Entry 5EUE (X-ray diffraction, 2.83 A resolution); this record covers chains A and B.

Chain A (and B):
Molecule: Putative sphingosine-1-phosphate lyase
From: Symbiobacterium thermophilum (strain T / IAM 14863)
Notes: chain B of this document is another copy of the same molecule, construct and numbering; everything in this record applies to it too
UniProt: Q67PY4 (Q67PY4_SYMTH); residues 2-507 here = UniProt positions 2-507
Sequence (514 residues; numbered 0 to 513; the number before each row is that of its first residue; numbering starts at 0):
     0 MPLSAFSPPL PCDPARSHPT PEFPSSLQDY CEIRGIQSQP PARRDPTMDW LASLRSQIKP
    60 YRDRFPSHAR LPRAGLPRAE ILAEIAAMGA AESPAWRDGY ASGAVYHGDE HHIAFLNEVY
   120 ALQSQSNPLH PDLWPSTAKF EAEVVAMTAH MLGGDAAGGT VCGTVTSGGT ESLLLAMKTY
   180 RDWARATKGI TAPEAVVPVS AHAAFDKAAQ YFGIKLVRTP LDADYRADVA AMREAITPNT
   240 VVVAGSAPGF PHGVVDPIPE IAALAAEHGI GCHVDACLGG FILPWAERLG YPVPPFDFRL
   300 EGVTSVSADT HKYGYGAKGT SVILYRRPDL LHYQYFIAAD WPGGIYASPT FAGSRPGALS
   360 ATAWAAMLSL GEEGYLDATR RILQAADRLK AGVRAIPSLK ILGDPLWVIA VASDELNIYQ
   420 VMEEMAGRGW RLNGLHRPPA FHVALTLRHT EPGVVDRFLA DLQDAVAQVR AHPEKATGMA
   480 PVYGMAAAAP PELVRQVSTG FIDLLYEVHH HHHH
Disordered / not traced: 0-56, 508-513 (chain B: 0-59, 509-513)
Differences from the reference sequence: initiating methionine (0); expression tag (1, 508-513); engineered mutation Phe249 (Tyr in Q67PY4), Ile344 (Leu in Q67PY4), Ala346 (Phe in Q67PY4), Ser497 (Leu in Q67PY4)
Modified residues: Lys311 ((2S)-2-amino-6-[[3-hydroxy-2-methyl-5-(phosphonooxymethyl)pyridin-4-yl]methylideneamino]hexanoic acid; LLP)
Ligand contacts:
  - 5S5 (N-[(1S)-2-[(4-methoxy-2,5-dimethyl-phenyl)methylamino]-1-phenyl-ethyl]-5-methyl-1,2-oxazole-3-carboxamide), molecule 1: Pro127, Leu128, Pro130, Trp340, Gly342, Ile344, Tyr345, Ala346
  - 5S5, molecule 2: Phe249, Met478, Val481, Val496, Ser497, Phe500, Leu504

Chain A / chain B interface:
Contacting residue pairs (296; chain A residue first):
  Ile57(A) - Pro130(B)
  Ile57(A) - Asp131(B)
  Ile57(A) - Pro134(B)
  Pro59(A) - Pro134(B)
  Tyr60(A) - Pro134(B)
  Tyr60(A) - Ser135(B)
  Pro65(A) - Lys138(B)
  Ser66(A) - Glu142(B)
  His67(A) - Glu142(B)  hydrogen bond (backbone-side chain)
  His67(A) - Met146(B)
  His67(A) - Leu367(B)
  Ala68(A) - Ala145(B)
  Ala68(A) - Met146(B)
  Ala68(A) - His149(B)
  Arg69(A) - Met146(B)
  Arg69(A) - His149(B)  hydrogen bond
  Arg69(A) - Asp154(B)  salt bridge
  Leu70(A) - Met146(B)
  Leu70(A) - Trp284(B)  hydrophobic
  Leu70(A) - Met366(B)
  Leu70(A) - Tyr374(B)  hydrophobic
  Pro71(A) - Leu367(B)
  Pro71(A) - Gly370(B)
  Pro71(A) - Glu371(B)  hydrogen bond (backbone-backbone)
  Arg72(A) - Gly370(B)
  Arg72(A) - Glu371(B)  hydrogen bond (backbone-backbone)
  Arg72(A) - Glu372(B)  salt bridge
  Ala73(A) - Glu372(B)
  Gly74(A) - Leu367(B)
  Gly74(A) - Ser368(B)
  Gly74(A) - Leu369(B)
  Leu75(A) - Leu367(B)  hydrogen bond (backbone-backbone)
  Leu75(A) - Ser368(B)
  Arg77(A) - His110(B)  hydrogen bond (side chain-backbone)
  Arg77(A) - His111(B)
  Arg77(A) - Phe114(B)
  Ile80(A) - Phe114(B)  hydrophobic
  Ile80(A) - Ala364(B)
  Ile80(A) - Leu367(B)
  Ile80(A) - Ser368(B)
  Leu81(A) - Phe114(B)  hydrophobic
  Leu81(A) - Glu117(B)
  Leu81(A) - Val118(B)  hydrophobic
  Leu81(A) - Leu121(B)
  Ile84(A) - Val118(B)  hydrophobic
  Ile84(A) - Leu121(B)  hydrophobic
  Ile84(A) - Gln122(B)
  Ile84(A) - Phe139(B)  hydrophobic
  Ile84(A) - Trp363(B)  hydrophobic
  Ala85(A) - Leu121(B)
  Met87(A) - Ser135(B)
  Met87(A) - Lys138(B)
  Met87(A) - Phe139(B)  hydrophobic
  Glu91(A) - Gln122(B)
  Glu91(A) - Leu132(B)
  Glu91(A) - Trp133(B)
  Glu91(A) - Pro134(B)
  Glu91(A) - Ser135(B)  hydrogen bond
  Ala94(A) - Leu132(B)  hydrophobic
  Trp95(A) - Gln124(B)
  Trp95(A) - Trp133(B)
  Ala103(A) - Leu132(B)  hydrophobic
  Val104(A) - Gln124(B)
  Val104(A) - Trp133(B)  hydrophobic
  His110(A) - Arg77(B)
  His111(A) - Arg77(B)
  Ile112(A) - Ser123(B)
  Ile112(A) - Gln124(B)
  Phe114(A) - Arg77(B)
  Phe114(A) - Ile80(B)  hydrophobic
  Phe114(A) - Leu81(B)  hydrophobic
  Asn116(A) - Tyr119(B)
  Asn116(A) - Ala120(B)
  Asn116(A) - Ser123(B)  hydrogen bond
  Val118(A) - Leu81(B)  hydrophobic
  Tyr119(A) - Asn116(B)
  Tyr119(A) - Tyr119(B)  hydrophobic
  Tyr119(A) - Ala316(B)
  Tyr119(A) - Leu358(B)
  Ala120(A) - Asn116(B)  hydrogen bond (backbone-side chain)
  Leu121(A) - Leu81(B)  hydrophobic
  Leu121(A) - Ile84(B)  hydrophobic
  Gln122(A) - Ile84(B)
  Ser123(A) - Ile112(B)
  Ser123(A) - Asn116(B)  hydrogen bond
  Gln124(A) - Trp95(B)
  Gln124(A) - Val104(B)
  Gln124(A) - Ile112(B)
  His129(A) - Ala103(B)
  Pro130(A) - Phe500(B)  hydrophobic
  Pro130(A) - Leu504(B)  hydrophobic
  Asp131(A) - Arg430(B)  salt bridge
  Leu132(A) - Glu91(B)
  Leu132(A) - Ala103(B)  hydrophobic
  Leu132(A) - Arg430(B)
  Trp133(A) - Glu91(B)
  Trp133(A) - Trp95(B)
  Trp133(A) - Ala103(B)  hydrophobic
  Trp133(A) - Val104(B)  hydrophobic
  Pro134(A) - Tyr60(B)  hydrophobic
  Pro134(A) - Glu91(B)
  Ser135(A) - Tyr60(B)
  Ser135(A) - Met87(B)
  Ser135(A) - Glu91(B)  hydrogen bond
  Ala137(A) - Leu504(B)
  Lys138(A) - Phe64(B)
  Lys138(A) - Pro65(B)  hydrogen bond (side chain-backbone)
  Lys138(A) - Glu83(B)  salt bridge
  Lys138(A) - Met87(B)
  Phe139(A) - Ile84(B)  hydrophobic
  Phe139(A) - Met87(B)  hydrophobic
  Glu140(A) - Tyr505(B)  hydrogen bond
  Ala141(A) - Leu504(B)
  Ala141(A) - Tyr505(B)  hydrophobic
  Ala141(A) - Val507(B)
  Glu142(A) - Ser66(B)
  Glu142(A) - His67(B)  hydrogen bond (side chain-backbone)
  Val144(A) - Tyr505(B)  hydrophobic
  Ala145(A) - Ala68(B)
  Ala145(A) - Val507(B)  hydrophobic
  Met146(A) - His67(B)
  Met146(A) - Ala68(B)
  Met146(A) - Arg69(B)
  Met146(A) - Leu70(B)
  His149(A) - Arg69(B)  hydrogen bond
  Asp154(A) - Arg69(B)  salt bridge
  Gly162(A) - Tyr505(B)
  Thr163(A) - Tyr505(B)
  Val164(A) - Tyr505(B)  hydrogen bond (backbone-side chain)
  Thr169(A) - Phe350(B)
  Thr169(A) - Gly352(B)
  Lys177(A) - Tyr210(B)
  Arg180(A) - Gln209(B)  hydrogen bond (side chain-backbone)
  Arg180(A) - Tyr210(B)  hydrogen bond (side chain-backbone)
  Val198(A) - Trp340(B)
  Val198(A) - Pro341(B)
  Ser199(A) - Trp340(B)  hydrogen bond (backbone-side chain)
  Ala200(A) - Trp340(B)  hydrogen bond (backbone-side chain)
  His201(A) - Trp340(B)
  His201(A) - Tyr345(B)
  Ala202(A) - Phe335(B)
  Ala202(A) - Trp340(B)
  Ala202(A) - Tyr345(B)  hydrophobic
  Asp205(A) - Phe335(B)
  Lys206(A) - Phe335(B)
  Lys206(A) - Ser347(B)  hydrogen bond
  Lys206(A) - Phe350(B)  hydrogen bond (side chain-backbone)
  Lys206(A) - Ala351(B)  hydrogen bond (side chain-backbone)
  Gln209(A) - Arg180(B)  hydrogen bond (backbone-side chain)
  Gln209(A) - Phe335(B)
  Tyr210(A) - Lys177(B)
  Tyr210(A) - Arg180(B)  hydrogen bond (backbone-side chain)
  Tyr210(A) - Tyr210(B)
  Tyr210(A) - Phe211(B)
  Tyr210(A) - Thr349(B)
  Tyr210(A) - Phe350(B)  hydrophobic
  Phe211(A) - Tyr210(B)
  Phe249(A) - Trp340(B)  hydrophobic
  Phe249(A) - Gly342(B)
  Pro250(A) - Gly342(B)
  Trp284(A) - Leu70(B)  hydrophobic
  His310(A) - Ser353(B)
  Lys311(A) - Gly352(B)
  Lys311(A) - Ser353(B)
  Ala316(A) - Tyr119(B)
  Lys317(A) - Asn126(B)
  Lys317(A) - Pro355(B)
  Gly318(A) - Pro355(B)
  His331(A) - Thr498(B)
  His331(A) - Asp502(B)  salt bridge
  Tyr334(A) - Thr498(B)
  Tyr334(A) - Ile501(B)
  Tyr334(A) - Asp502(B)  hydrogen bond
  Phe335(A) - Ala202(B)
  Phe335(A) - Asp205(B)
  Phe335(A) - Lys206(B)
  Phe335(A) - Gln209(B)
  Ile336(A) - Arg494(B)
  Ile336(A) - Ser497(B)
  Ile336(A) - Thr498(B)
  Ala337(A) - Ala202(B)  hydrophobic
  Ala338(A) - His435(B)  hydrogen bond (backbone-side chain)
  Ala338(A) - Val493(B)  hydrophobic
  Asp339(A) - His435(B)
  Asp339(A) - Arg436(B)
  Trp340(A) - Val198(B)
  Trp340(A) - Ser199(B)  hydrogen bond (side chain-backbone)
  Trp340(A) - Ala200(B)  hydrogen bond (side chain-backbone)
  Trp340(A) - His201(B)
  Trp340(A) - Ala202(B)  hydrophobic
  Trp340(A) - Phe249(B)  hydrophobic
  Trp340(A) - Pro250(B)
  Trp340(A) - His435(B)  hydrogen bond (backbone-side chain)
  Pro341(A) - Val198(B)
  Pro341(A) - Leu434(B)
  Pro341(A) - His435(B)  hydrogen bond (backbone-backbone)
  Pro341(A) - Arg436(B)
  Gly342(A) - Phe249(B)
  Gly342(A) - Pro250(B)
  Gly342(A) - Gly433(B)
  Gly342(A) - Leu434(B)
  Gly343(A) - Gly433(B)
  Gly343(A) - His435(B)
  Ile344(A) - His435(B)
  Ile344(A) - Ala485(B)  hydrophobic
  Ile344(A) - Val493(B)  hydrophobic
  Ile344(A) - Ser497(B)
  Tyr345(A) - Thr169(B)
  Tyr345(A) - His201(B)
  Tyr345(A) - Ala202(B)  hydrophobic
  Tyr345(A) - Lys206(B)
  Ala346(A) - Ser497(B)
  Ala346(A) - Ile501(B)  hydrophobic
  Ser347(A) - Lys206(B)  hydrogen bond
  Pro348(A) - Ile501(B)  hydrophobic
  Thr349(A) - Lys206(B)
  Thr349(A) - Tyr210(B)
  Phe350(A) - Thr169(B)
  Phe350(A) - Leu173(B)  hydrophobic
  Phe350(A) - Lys206(B)  hydrogen bond (backbone-side chain)
  Phe350(A) - Tyr210(B)
  Phe350(A) - Phe350(B)  hydrophobic
  Ala351(A) - Lys206(B)
  Gly352(A) - Thr169(B)  hydrogen bond (backbone-side chain)
  Gly352(A) - Lys311(B)
  Ser353(A) - His310(B)
  Ser353(A) - Lys311(B)
  Pro355(A) - Lys317(B)
  Pro355(A) - Gly318(B)
  Pro355(A) - Leu358(B)  hydrophobic
  Leu358(A) - Tyr119(B)
  Leu358(A) - Pro355(B)  hydrophobic
  Trp363(A) - His67(B)
  Trp363(A) - Ile80(B)  hydrophobic
  Trp363(A) - Glu83(B)
  Trp363(A) - Ile84(B)  hydrophobic
  Ala364(A) - Ile80(B)
  Met366(A) - Leu70(B)
  Leu367(A) - His67(B)
  Leu367(A) - Pro71(B)
  Leu367(A) - Gly74(B)
  Leu367(A) - Leu75(B)  hydrogen bond (backbone-backbone)
  Leu367(A) - Ile80(B)
  Ser368(A) - Gly74(B)
  Ser368(A) - Leu75(B)
  Ser368(A) - Ile80(B)
  Leu369(A) - Gly74(B)  hydrogen bond (backbone-backbone)
  Gly370(A) - Pro71(B)
  Gly370(A) - Arg72(B)
  Gly370(A) - Gly74(B)
  Glu371(A) - Leu70(B)
  Glu371(A) - Pro71(B)  hydrogen bond (backbone-backbone)
  Glu371(A) - Arg72(B)  hydrogen bond (backbone-backbone)
  Glu372(A) - Arg72(B)  hydrogen bond (backbone-backbone)
  Glu372(A) - Ala73(B)
  Tyr374(A) - Leu70(B)  hydrophobic
  Arg430(A) - Asp131(B)
  Gly433(A) - Gly342(B)
  Gly433(A) - Gly343(B)
  Leu434(A) - Pro341(B)
  Leu434(A) - Gly342(B)
  His435(A) - Ala338(B)  hydrogen bond (side chain-backbone)
  His435(A) - Trp340(B)  hydrogen bond (side chain-backbone)
  His435(A) - Pro341(B)  hydrogen bond (backbone-backbone)
  His435(A) - Gly343(B)
  His435(A) - Ile344(B)
  Arg436(A) - Ala338(B)
  Arg436(A) - Asp339(B)  salt bridge
  Arg436(A) - Pro341(B)
  Ala485(A) - Ile344(B)  hydrophobic
  Val493(A) - Ile336(B)
  Val493(A) - Ile344(B)  hydrophobic
  Arg494(A) - Ile336(B)
  Ser497(A) - Ile336(B)
  Ser497(A) - Ile344(B)
  Thr498(A) - His331(B)
  Thr498(A) - Ile336(B)
  Phe500(A) - Pro130(B)  hydrophobic
  Ile501(A) - Tyr334(B)
  Ile501(A) - Ala346(B)  hydrophobic
  Ile501(A) - Pro348(B)  hydrophobic
  Asp502(A) - His331(B)  salt bridge
  Asp502(A) - Tyr334(B)  hydrogen bond
  Leu504(A) - Pro130(B)  hydrophobic
  Leu504(A) - Ala137(B)
  Leu504(A) - Ala141(B)
  Tyr505(A) - Glu140(B)
  Tyr505(A) - Ala141(B)
  Tyr505(A) - Val144(B)  hydrophobic
  Tyr505(A) - Gly162(B)
  Tyr505(A) - Thr163(B)
  Tyr505(A) - Val164(B)
  Glu506(A) - Ala141(B)
  Val507(A) - Ala141(B)
  Val507(A) - Glu142(B)
  Val507(A) - Ala145(B)  hydrophobic
Also at the interface, not in a pair above, chain A (141 interface residues in all): Phe64, Glu83, Ala100, Glu117, Asn126, Leu128, Met150, Leu173, Leu174, Arg217, His251, Pro490
Also at the interface, not in a pair above, chain B (141 interface residues in all): Ala85, Gly88, Ala94, Ala100, Gly107, Ser125, Leu128, His129, Met150, Ser166, His251, Ala337, Arg354, Glu506

Summary:
The chain A/chain B interface involves 141 residues from each chain, with 43 hydrogen bonds and 8 salt
bridges. Polar contacts include Arg69(A)-Asp154(B), Arg72(A)-Glu372(B) and Asp131(A)-Arg430(B). Ligands of
chain A: compound 5S5.
Chain A and chain B are both Putative sphingosine-1-phosphate lyase (Symbiobacterium thermophilum (strain T /
IAM 14863)); the structure, S1P Lyase Bacterial Surrogate bound to
N-(2-((4-methoxy-2,5-dimethylbenzyl)amino)-1-phenylethyl)-5-methylisoxazole-3-carboxamide, was determined by
X-ray diffraction, deposited together with 5EUD.
